6VY9 - chains A and G of the 4 polymer chains in the assembly; structure by X-ray diffraction, 3.19 A resolution.

Chain A (and G):
Name: Deoxybrevianamide E synthase notF
From: Aspergillus sp
Notes: EC 2.5.1.109; chain G of this document is another copy of the same molecule, construct and numbering; everything in this record applies to it too
UniProt: E0Y3X1 (NOTF_ASPSM); residue numbers follow UniProt; this construct covers 1-452
Sequence (472 residues; each row starts with the number of its first residue; numbers below 1 keep their minus sign (Met-19 is residue -19)):
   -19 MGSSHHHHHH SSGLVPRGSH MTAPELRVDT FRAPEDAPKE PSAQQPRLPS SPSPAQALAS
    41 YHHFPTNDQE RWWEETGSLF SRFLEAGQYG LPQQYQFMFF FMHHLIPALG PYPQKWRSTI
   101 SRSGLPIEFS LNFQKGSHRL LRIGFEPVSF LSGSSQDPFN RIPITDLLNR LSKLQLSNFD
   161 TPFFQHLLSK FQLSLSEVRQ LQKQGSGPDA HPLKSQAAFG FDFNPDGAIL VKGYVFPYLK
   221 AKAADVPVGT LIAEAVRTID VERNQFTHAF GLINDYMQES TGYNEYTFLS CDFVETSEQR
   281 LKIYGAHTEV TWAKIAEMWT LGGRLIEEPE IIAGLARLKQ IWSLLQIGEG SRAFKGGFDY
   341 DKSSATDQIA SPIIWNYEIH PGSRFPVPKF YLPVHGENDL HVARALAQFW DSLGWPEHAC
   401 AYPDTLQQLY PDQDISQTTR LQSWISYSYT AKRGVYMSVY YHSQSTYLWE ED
Unresolved in the structure: -19 to 30, 331-350, 447-452
Differences from the reference sequence: initiating methionine (-19); expression tag (-18 to 0)
Curated features (UniProtKB/Swiss-Prot):
  - binding site (brevianamide F): Glu108
  - binding site (dimethylallyl diphosphate): Arg122, Lys212, Tyr214, Lys282, Tyr284, Tyr371, Tyr436, Tyr440
  - site: Gly124 (Required for regioselectivity)
  - mutagenesis: Glu108 (E108D/G: Leads to less than 8% catalytic activity), Arg122 (R122G/H: Leads to less than 2% catalytic activity), Trp424 (W424G: Leads to less than 2% catalytic activity; W424Y: Retains about 25% catalyticactivity)
From the paper describing this entry:
  - conformationally variable residues (order/disorder transition): Gly328 to Gln348
  - mutagenesis - L193A: abolished expression

Chain A / chain G interface:
Pairs across the interface (35; chain A residue first):
  Gln136(A) with Lys153(G); Gln155(G), hydrogen bond
  Arg141(A) with Gln165(G)
  Ile142(A) with Ser152(G); Lys153(G)
  Thr145(A) with Asn149(G), hydrogen bond
  Asp146(A) with Asn149(G), hydrogen bond; Lys153(G), salt bridge
  Asn149(A) with Thr145(G), hydrogen bond; Asp146(G), hydrogen bond; Asn149(G)
  Ser152(A) with Ile142(G)
  Lys153(A) with Gln136(G); Ile142(G); Asp146(G), salt bridge
  Gln155(A) with Gln136(G), hydrogen bond
  Asp160(A) with Ser174(G); Leu175(G)
  Thr161(A) with Gln172(G)
  Pro162(A) with Gln172(G); Ser174(G)
  Gln165(A) with Arg141(G); Gln172(G)
  His166(A) with Ser169(G)
  Ser169(A) with His166(G)
  Gln172(A) with Thr161(G); Pro162(G); Gln165(G)
  Ser174(A) with Asp160(G); Pro162(G); Glu275(G), hydrogen bond
  Leu175(A) with Asp160(G); Glu275(G)
  Glu275(A) with Ser174(G), hydrogen bond; Leu175(G)
Other interface residues (no listed pair), chain A (21 interface residues in all): Leu131, Leu173
Other interface residues (no listed pair), chain G (21 interface residues in all): Leu131, Leu173

Overview:
The chain A/chain G interface involves 21 residues from each chain, with 8 hydrogen bonds and 2 salt bridges.
Polar pairs include Asp146(A)-Lys153(G), Gln136(A)-Gln155(G) and Thr145(A)-Asn149(G). The paper reports that
L193A of chain A abolishes expression; conformational variability at Gly328(A).
Chain A and chain G are both Deoxybrevianamide E synthase notF (Aspergillus sp); the structure, Crystal
structure of NotF prenyltransferase, was determined by X-ray diffraction (same publication as 6VYA).
